4DJ2 - chains A and C; structure by X-ray diffraction, 2.75 A resolution.

[Chain A (and C)]
Protein: Period circadian protein homolog 1
Organism: Mus musculus
Notes: chain C of this document is another copy of the same molecule, construct and numbering; everything in this record applies to it too
UniProtKB: O35973 (PER1_MOUSE); residue numbers follow UniProt; this construct covers 191-502
Sequence (320 residues; row label = number of the first residue in the row):
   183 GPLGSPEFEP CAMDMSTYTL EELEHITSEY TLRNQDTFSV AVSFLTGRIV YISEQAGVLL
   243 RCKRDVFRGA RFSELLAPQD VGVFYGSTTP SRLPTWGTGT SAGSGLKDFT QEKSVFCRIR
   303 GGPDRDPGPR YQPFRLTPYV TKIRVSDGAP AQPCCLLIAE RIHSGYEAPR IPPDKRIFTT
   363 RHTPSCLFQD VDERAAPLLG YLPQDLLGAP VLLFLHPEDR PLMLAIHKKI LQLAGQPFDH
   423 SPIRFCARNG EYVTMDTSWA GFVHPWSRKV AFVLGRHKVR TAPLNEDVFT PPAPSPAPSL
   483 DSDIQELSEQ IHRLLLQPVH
Disordered / not traced: 183-195, 281-293, 305-311, 328-330, 475-482 (chain C: 183-203, 280-294, 307-310, 327-336, 476-481)
Sequence notes: expression tag (183-190)
Swiss-Prot annotation at these positions:
  - motif: L489 to L498 (Nuclear export signal 2)
  - mutagenesis: Y267 (Y267E: No effect on homodimerization. Abolishes homodimerization; when associated with E-444), F444 (F444E: Reduces homodimerization. Abolishes homodimerization; when associated with E-267), W448 (W448E: Abolishes homodimerization)
What the authors report for this chain:
  - self-association interface (contacts with another copy of this molecule); pairs are residue here / residue on that copy: R363-Q371 (water-mediated contact), S440-W448 (hydrogen bond), F444-L456, W448-L456 (hydrophobic contact), W448-R458 (hydrophobic contact), W448-P419 (hydrophobic contact), P260, Q261, G264, Y267, G268, T271, F444, P447, W448, F454
  - contacts within the chain: Y200-W278, L205-W278 (hydrophobic contact), L202-Y233, L205-Y233, T209-Y233, W278-L338 (hydrophobic contact)
  - mutagenesis - Y267E: unchanged binding to homodimer
  - mutagenesis - Y267E/F444E: abolished binding to homodimer
  - mutagenesis - W448E (about 45%): decreased binding to mPER1[197-502] dimers
  - mutagenesis - F444E: decreased binding to Period circadian protein homolog 1 (chain A)
  - mutagenesis - L456E: unchanged binding to Period circadian protein homolog 1 (chain A)

[How chain A and chain C interact]
Residue-residue contacts (26; chain A residue first):
  G264(A) - G264(C)
  G264(A) - Y267(C)
  G264(A) - G268(C)
  Y267(A) - G264(C)
  Y267(A) - Y267(C)  hydrophobic
  G268(A) - G264(C)
  K295(A) - G390(C)
  R363(A) - Q371(C)
  R363(A) - F454(C)
  Q371(A) - R363(C)
  P419(A) - P447(C)  hydrophobic
  P419(A) - W448(C)
  S440(A) - W448(C)
  A442(A) - P447(C)  hydrophobic
  A442(A) - W448(C)  hydrophobic
  F444(A) - F444(C)  hydrophobic
  F444(A) - L456(C)  hydrophobic
  P447(A) - A442(C)  hydrophobic
  W448(A) - P419(C)  hydrophobic
  W448(A) - S440(C)  hydrogen bond
  W448(A) - L456(C)  hydrophobic
  W448(A) - R458(C)
  F454(A) - R363(C)
  F454(A) - F454(C)  hydrophobic
  L456(A) - W448(C)  hydrophobic
  R458(A) - W448(C)
Other interface residues (no listed pair), chain A (19 interface residues in all): Q261, T271, G417, W441
Other interface residues (no listed pair), chain C (20 interface residues in all): P260, Q261, T271, L369, W441

[Overview]
19 residues of chain A face 20 of chain C across their interface, with 1 hydrogen bond. Its one
hydrogen-bonded contact is W448(A)-S440(C). From the paper: Y267E/F444E of chain A abolish binding to
homodimer; a self-association interface involving P260(A), Q261(A) and G264(A) among others; 5 substitutions
were tested in all.
Chain A and chain C are both Period circadian protein homolog 1 (Mus musculus); the structure, Unwinding the
Differences of the Mammalian PERIOD Clock Proteins from Crystal Structure to Cellular Function, was determined
by X-ray diffraction (same publication as 4DJ3).
